Entry 6HW6 (X-ray diffraction, 2.70 A resolution); this record covers chains B and C of the 28 polymer chains in the assembly.

== Chain B ==
Name: Proteasome subunit alpha type-3
Source organism: Saccharomyces cerevisiae (strain ATCC 204508 / S288c)
Notes: EC 3.4.25.1
UniProt: P23638 (PSA3_YEAST); residues 0-257 here correspond to UniProt positions 1-258 (UniProt number = residue number + 1)
Sequence (258 residues; numbered 0 to 257; the number before each row is that of its first residue; numbering starts at 0):
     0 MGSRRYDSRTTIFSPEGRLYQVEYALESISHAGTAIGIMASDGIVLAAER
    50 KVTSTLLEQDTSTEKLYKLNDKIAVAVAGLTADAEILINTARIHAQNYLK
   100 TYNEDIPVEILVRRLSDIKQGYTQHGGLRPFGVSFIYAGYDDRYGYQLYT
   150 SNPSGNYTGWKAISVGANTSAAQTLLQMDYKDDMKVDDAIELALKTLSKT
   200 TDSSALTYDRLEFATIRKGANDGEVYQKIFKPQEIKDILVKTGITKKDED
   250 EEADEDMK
Disordered / not traced: 0, 245-257
UniProt features mapped onto this chain:
  - cross-link (Glycyl lysine isopeptide (Lys-Gly)): Lys99 (interchain with G-Cter in ubiquitin), Lys198 (interchain with G-Cter in ubiquitin), Lys230 (interchain with G-Cter in ubiquitin)

== Chain C ==
Name: Proteasome subunit alpha type-4
Source organism: Saccharomyces cerevisiae (strain ATCC 204508 / S288c)
Notes: EC 3.4.25.1
UniProt: P40303 (PSA4_YEAST); residues -1 to 252 here correspond to UniProt positions 1-254 (UniProt number = residue number + 2)
Sequence (254 residues; numbered -1 to 252; the number before each row is that of its first residue; numbers below 1 keep their minus sign (Met-1 is residue -1)):
    -1 MSGYDRALSIFSPDGHIFQVEYALEAVKRGTCAVGVKGKNCVVLGCERRS
    49 TLKLQDTRITPSKVSKIDSHVVLSFSGLNADSRILIEKARVEAQSHRLTL
    99 EDPVTVEYLTRYVAGVQQRYTQSGGVRPFGVSTLIAGFDPRDDEPKLYQT
   149 EPSGIYSSWSAQTIGRNSKTVREFLEKNYDRKEPPATVEECVKLTVRSLL
   199 EVVQTGAKNIEITVVKPDSDIVALSSEEINQYVTQIEQEKQEQQEQDKKK
   249 KSNH
Disordered / not traced: -1 to 0, 241-252
UniProt features mapped onto this chain:
  - modified residue: Thr58 (Phosphothreonine)

== Interface between chain B and chain C ==
Contacting residue pairs (75; chain B residue first):
  Arg3(B) - Arg4(C)
  Asp6(B) - Tyr2(C)  hydrogen bond
  Asp6(B) - Arg4(C)  salt bridge
  Arg8(B) - Arg4(C)
  Thr10(B) - Leu6(C)
  Thr10(B) - Arg125(C)
  Ile11(B) - Leu6(C)  hydrophobic
  Ile11(B) - Gln17(C)
  Phe12(B) - Gln17(C)  hydrogen bond (backbone-side chain)
  Phe12(B) - Tyr20(C)  hydrophobic
  Phe12(B) - Ala21(C)  hydrophobic
  Phe12(B) - Leu76(C)  hydrophobic
  Phe12(B) - Arg125(C)
  Phe12(B) - Pro126(C)
  Phe12(B) - Gly128(C)
  Ser13(B) - Tyr20(C)
  Pro14(B) - Tyr20(C)  hydrophobic
  Pro14(B) - Glu23(C)
  Glu15(B) - Glu23(C)
  Glu15(B) - Arg27(C)  hydrogen bond (backbone-side chain)
  Gly16(B) - Tyr20(C)
  Gly16(B) - Glu23(C)
  Gly16(B) - Ala24(C)
  Gly16(B) - Arg27(C)  hydrogen bond (backbone-side chain)
  Arg17(B) - Arg27(C)
  Leu18(B) - Arg125(C)
  Met38(B) - Asp54(C)
  Arg112(B) - Arg81(C)
  Ser115(B) - Arg81(C)  hydrogen bond (backbone-side chain)
  Asp116(B) - Arg81(C)  salt bridge
  Asp116(B) - Ile82(C)
  Gln119(B) - Ala78(C)
  Gln119(B) - Asp79(C)
  Gln119(B) - Ile82(C)
  Thr122(B) - Arg125(C)  hydrogen bond (backbone-side chain)
  Gln123(B) - Tyr118(C)
  Gln123(B) - Gly123(C)
  Gln123(B) - Val124(C)
  Gln123(B) - Arg125(C)  hydrogen bond (backbone-backbone)
  Gln123(B) - Phe127(C)
  His124(B) - Gly123(C)
  His124(B) - Val124(C)
  Gly125(B) - Tyr2(C)
  Gly125(B) - Gly123(C)
  Gly126(B) - Tyr2(C)
  Tyr143(B) - Arg56(C)  hydrogen bond (backbone-side chain)
  Tyr143(B) - Ile57(C)  hydrophobic
  Tyr145(B) - Arg56(C)  hydrogen bond (backbone-side chain)
  Gln146(B) - Ile57(C)
  Leu147(B) - Ile57(C)
  Tyr148(B) - Ile57(C)
  Ser153(B) - Ala78(C)
  Gly154(B) - Ala78(C)
  Gly154(B) - Arg81(C)  hydrogen bond (backbone-side chain)
  Asn155(B) - Asn77(C)
  Asn155(B) - Ala78(C)
  Tyr156(B) - Pro59(C)  hydrophobic
  Tyr156(B) - Arg81(C)
  Gly158(B) - Gln53(C)
  Gly158(B) - Asp54(C)  hydrogen bond (backbone-backbone)
  Gly158(B) - Ile57(C)
  Gly158(B) - Thr58(C)  hydrogen bond (backbone-side chain)
  Trp159(B) - Leu50(C)  hydrophobic
  Trp159(B) - Lys51(C)
  Trp159(B) - Leu52(C)
  Trp159(B) - Gln53(C)
  Trp159(B) - Asp54(C)
  Lys160(B) - Leu52(C)  hydrogen bond (backbone-backbone)
  Lys160(B) - Gln53(C)
  Lys160(B) - Asp54(C)
  Ala161(B) - Leu52(C)
  Gln172(B) - Lys51(C)
  Leu175(B) - Leu52(C)
  Gln176(B) - Lys51(C)
  Gln176(B) - Leu52(C)
Interface residues without a listed pair, chain B (41 interface residues in all): Glu108, Thr157, Tyr179

== Overview ==
The interface between chain B and chain C involves 41 residues on one side and 31 on the other, with 13
hydrogen bonds and 2 salt bridges. Polar contacts include Asp6(B)-Arg4(C), Asp116(B)-Arg81(C) and
Asp6(B)-Tyr2(C).
Here chain B is Proteasome subunit alpha type-3 and chain C is Proteasome subunit alpha type-4, both from
Saccharomyces cerevisiae (strain ATCC 204508 / S288c). Entry 6HW6 (Yeast 20S proteasome in complex with 20)
was determined by X-ray diffraction together with 6HTB, 6HTC, 6HTD, 6HTP, 6HTR, 6HUB and 30 further entries
from the same study.
